Entry 3RKQ (X-ray diffraction, 1.70 A resolution); this record covers chains B and D of the 4 polymer chains in the assembly.

== Chain B ==
Protein: Homeobox protein Nkx-2.5
From: Homo sapiens
Notes: fragment: Homeodomain
Reference sequence: P52952 (NKX25_HUMAN); numbering as in UniProt (aligned over 138-194)
Amino-acid sequence (58 residues; row label = number of the first residue in the row):
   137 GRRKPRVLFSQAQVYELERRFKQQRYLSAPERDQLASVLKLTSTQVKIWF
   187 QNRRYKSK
Not modelled in the structure: 194
Differences from the reference sequence: expression tag (137); engineered mutation Ser193 (Cys in P52952)
Swiss-Prot annotation at these positions:
  - DNA-binding region: Arg138 (Homeobox)
  - natural variant: Arg142 (R142C: In ASD7), Leu144 (L144P: In ASD7), Arg161 (R161P: In CHNG5), Thr178 (T178M: In ASD7), Lys183 (K183E: In ASD7), Gln187 (Q187H: In ASD7), Asn188 (N188K: In ASD7), Arg189 (R189G: In ASD7), Arg190 (R190C: In ASD7), Tyr191 (Y191C: In ASD7), Lys192 (K192R: In ASD7; K192T: In ASD7), Lys194 (K194R: In ASD7)

== Chain D ==
Molecule: Anf-242 DNA
Sequence (19 nucleotides; numbered 1 to 19; the number before each row is that of its first residue):
     1 TCAAGAGGCCCCCACTTCA

== How chain B and chain D interact ==
Residue-residue contacts (14):
  Arg142(B) with DT1(D), hydrogen bond to the base; DC2(D), hydrogen bond to the base; DA3(D), hydrogen bond to the sugar
  Val143(B) with DA3(D), sugar contact
  Leu144(B) with DC2(D), sugar contact
  Phe145(B) with DA3(D), phosphate contact
  Gln181(B) with DA4(D), hydrogen bond to the phosphate
  Ile184(B) with DA4(D), base contact
  Trp185(B) with DA3(D), phosphate contact
  Gln187(B) with DA6(D), base contact
  Asn188(B) with DA3(D), base contact; DA4(D), hydrogen bond to the base
  Lys192(B) with DC2(D), sugar contact; DA3(D), salt bridge to the phosphate

== In short ==
10 residues of chain B and 5 residues of chain D are in contact, with 5 hydrogen bonds and 1 salt bridge.
Among the polar pairs are Arg142(B)-DT1(D), Arg142(B)-DC2(D) and Asn188(B)-DA4(D). Curated annotation
(UniProt) lists a DNA-binding region on chain B.
Here chain B is Homeobox protein Nkx-2.5 (Homo sapiens) and chain D is Anf-242 DNA. Entry 3RKQ (NKX2.5
Homeodomain dimer bound to ANF-242 DNA) was determined by X-ray diffraction.
